Entry 8C09 (X-ray diffraction, 1.90 A resolution); this record covers chain A.

== Chain A ==
Name: Tyrosine-protein kinase JAK2
Organism: Homo sapiens
Notes: EC 2.7.10.2
UniProtKB: O60674 (JAK2_HUMAN); numbering as in UniProt (aligned over 536-812)
Sequence (289 residues; numbered 536 to 824; the number before each row is that of its first residue):
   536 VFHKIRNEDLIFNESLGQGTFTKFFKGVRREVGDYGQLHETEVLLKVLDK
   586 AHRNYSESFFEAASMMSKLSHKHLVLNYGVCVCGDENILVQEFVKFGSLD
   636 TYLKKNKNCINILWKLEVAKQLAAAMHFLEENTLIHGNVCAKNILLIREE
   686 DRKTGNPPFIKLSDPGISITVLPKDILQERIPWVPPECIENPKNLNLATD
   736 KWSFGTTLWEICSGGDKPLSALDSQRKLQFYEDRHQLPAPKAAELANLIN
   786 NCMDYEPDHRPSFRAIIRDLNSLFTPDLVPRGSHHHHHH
Disordered / not traced: 536-537, 810-824
Differences from the reference sequence: engineered mutation Phe-559 (Ile in O60674), Ala-659 (Trp in O60674), Ala-777 (Trp in O60674), His-794 (Phe in O60674); expression tag (813-824)
Curated features (UniProtKB/Swiss-Prot):
  - site: Asp-710, Ile-711 (Breakpoint for translocation to form PCM1-JAK2 fusion protein)
  - modified residue: Tyr-570 (Phosphotyrosine)
  - natural variant: Phe-537 to Lys-539 (sequence variant, change not given here; In myeloproliferative disorder with erythrocytosis), His-538 to Lys-539 (sequence variant, change not given here; In myeloproliferative disorder with erythrocytosis), Lys-539 (K539L: In myeloproliferative disorder with erythrocytosis), Lys-607 (K607N: In AML), Val-617 (V617F: In PV, THCYT3 and AML; V617I: In THCYT3)
Disulfides: Cys-616/Cys-618
Reported in the primary citation:
  - mutagenesis - I559F/V617F, F595A/V617F: decreased binding to dimeric receptors
  - mutagenesis - I559F: abolished binding to ATP
  - mutagenesis - V617F: unchanged catalytic activity
  - mutagenesis - V617F: increased binding to EpoR
  - mutagenesis - K539L, R683S: increased catalytic activity
  - disease-associated variants - V617F: increased signaling (citing earlier work)

== Overview ==
The paper reports that I559F/V617F and F595A/V617F reduce binding to dimeric receptors; K539L and R683S
increase catalytic activity; 6 substitutions were tested in all.
Chain A is Tyrosine-protein kinase JAK2 (Homo sapiens); the structure, Crystal structure of JAK2 JH2-I559F,
was determined by X-ray diffraction together with 8C08 and 8C0A from the same study.
